4Y78 - chains J and X of the 34 polymer chains in the assembly; structure by X-ray diffraction, 2.80 A resolution.

== Chain J (and X) ==
Name: Proteasome subunit beta type-4
From: Saccharomyces cerevisiae (strain ATCC 204508 / S288c)
Notes: EC 3.4.25.1; chain X of this document is another copy of the same molecule, construct and numbering; everything in this record applies to it too
UniProtKB: P22141 (PSB4_YEAST); residue numbers follow UniProt; this construct covers 1-198
Chain sequence (198 residues; each row starts with the number of its first residue):
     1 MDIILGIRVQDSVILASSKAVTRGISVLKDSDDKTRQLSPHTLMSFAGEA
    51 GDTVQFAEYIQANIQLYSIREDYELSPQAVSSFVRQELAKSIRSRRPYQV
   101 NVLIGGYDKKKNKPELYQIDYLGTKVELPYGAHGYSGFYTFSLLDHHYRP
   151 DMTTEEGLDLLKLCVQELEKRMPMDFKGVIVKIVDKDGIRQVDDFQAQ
Unresolved in the structure: 196-198
Swiss-Prot annotation at these positions:
  - modified residue: Met1 (N-acetylmethionine), Ser76 (Phosphoserine)

== Interface between chain J and chain X ==
Pairs across the interface (42; chain J residue first):
  Thr22(J) - Pro173(X)
  Gly24(J) - Pro173(X)
  Ile25(J) - Tyr135(X)  hydrophobic
  Ile25(J) - Phe138(X)  hydrophobic
  Ile25(J) - Tyr139(X)  hydrogen bond (backbone-side chain)
  Ile25(J) - Arg171(X)
  Ile25(J) - Pro173(X)
  Ser26(J) - Tyr139(X)  hydrogen bond
  Ser26(J) - Arg171(X)
  Val27(J) - Lys170(X)
  Val27(J) - Arg171(X)  hydrogen bond (backbone-side chain)
  Val27(J) - Met172(X)
  Leu28(J) - Arg171(X)
  Asp30(J) - Lys170(X)  salt bridge
  Tyr135(J) - Ile25(X)  hydrophobic
  Phe138(J) - Ile25(X)  hydrophobic
  Tyr139(J) - Ile25(X)  hydrogen bond (side chain-backbone)
  Tyr139(J) - Ser26(X)  hydrogen bond
  Glu169(J) - Asp175(X)
  Glu169(J) - Lys177(X)  hydrogen bond (backbone-side chain)
  Lys170(J) - Val27(X)
  Lys170(J) - Asp30(X)  salt bridge
  Lys170(J) - Lys177(X)  hydrogen bond (backbone-side chain)
  Arg171(J) - Ile25(X)
  Arg171(J) - Ser26(X)
  Arg171(J) - Val27(X)  hydrogen bond (side chain-backbone)
  Arg171(J) - Leu28(X)
  Met172(J) - Val27(X)
  Pro173(J) - Thr22(X)
  Pro173(J) - Gly24(X)
  Pro173(J) - Ile25(X)
  Pro173(J) - Met174(X)
  Pro173(J) - Asp175(X)  hydrogen bond (backbone-backbone)
  Met174(J) - Pro173(X)
  Met174(J) - Met174(X)  hydrophobic
  Met174(J) - Asp175(X)
  Asp175(J) - Glu169(X)
  Asp175(J) - Pro173(X)  hydrogen bond (backbone-backbone)
  Asp175(J) - Met174(X)
  Asp175(J) - Asp175(X)
  Lys177(J) - Glu169(X)  hydrogen bond (side chain-backbone)
  Lys177(J) - Lys170(X)  hydrogen bond (side chain-backbone)

== Overview ==
The chain J/chain X interface involves 18 residues from each chain, with 12 hydrogen bonds and 2 salt bridges.
Among the polar pairs are Asp30(J)-Lys170(X), Ile25(J)-Tyr139(X) and Ser26(J)-Tyr139(X).
Both chains are Proteasome subunit beta type-4 (Saccharomyces cerevisiae (strain ATCC 204508 / S288c)). Entry
4Y78 (Yeast 20S proteasome in complex with Ac-LAD-ep) was determined by X-ray diffraction together with 4Y69,
4Y6A, 4Y6V, 4Y6Z, 4Y70, 4Y74 and 34 further entries from the same study.
